Entry 3NVN (X-ray diffraction, 2.26 A resolution); this record covers chains A and B.

# Chain A
Molecule: EVM139
From: Ectromelia virus
Reference sequence: Q8JL80 (Q8JL80_9POXV); residues 16-400 here correspond to UniProt positions 15-399 (UniProt number = residue number - 1)
Amino-acid sequence (389 residues; each row starts with the number of its first residue):
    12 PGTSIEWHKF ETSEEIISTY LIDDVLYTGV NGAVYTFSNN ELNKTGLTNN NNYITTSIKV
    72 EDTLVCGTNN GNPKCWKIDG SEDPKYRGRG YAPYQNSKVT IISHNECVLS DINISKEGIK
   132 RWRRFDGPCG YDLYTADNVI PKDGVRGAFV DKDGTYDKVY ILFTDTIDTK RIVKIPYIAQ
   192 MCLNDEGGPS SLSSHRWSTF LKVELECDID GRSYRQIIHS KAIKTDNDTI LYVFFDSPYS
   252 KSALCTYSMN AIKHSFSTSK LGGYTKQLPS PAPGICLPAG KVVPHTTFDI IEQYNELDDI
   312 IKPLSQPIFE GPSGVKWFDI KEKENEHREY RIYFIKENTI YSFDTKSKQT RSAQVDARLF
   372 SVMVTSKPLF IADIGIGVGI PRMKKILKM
Disordered / not traced: 12-14, 398-400
Disulfide bonds: Cys-77/Cys-86, Cys-118/Cys-140, Cys-193/Cys-287, Cys-218/Cys-256
Construct notes: expression tag (12-15)
Ligand contacts: 2-acetamido-2-deoxy-alpha-D-glucopyranose (NDG): Thr-47, Glu-52, Asn-54, Ile-89
From the paper describing this entry:
  - post-translational modification sites: Asn-51

# Chain B
Molecule: Plexin-C1
From: Homo sapiens
Reference sequence: O60486 (PLXC1_HUMAN); numbering as in UniProt (aligned over 35-507)
Amino-acid sequence (476 residues; row label = number of the first residue in the row):
    35 ADEPVWRSEQ AIGAIAASQE DGVFVASGSC LDQLDYSLEH SLSRLYRDQA GNCTEPVSLA
    95 PPARPRPGSS FSKLLLPYRE GAAGLGGLLL TGWTFDRGAC EVRPLGNLSR NSLRNGTEVV
   155 SCHPQGSTAG VVYRAGRNNR WYLAVAATYV LPEPETASRC NPAASDHDTA IALKDTEGRS
   215 LATQELGRLK LCEGAGSLHF VDAFLWNGSI YFPYYPYNYT SGAATGWPSM ARIAQSTEVL
   275 FQGQASLDCG HGHPDGRRLL LSSSLVEALD VWAGVFSAAA GEGQERRSPT TTALCLFRMS
   335 EIQARAKRVS WDFKTAESHC KEGDQPERVQ PIASSTLIHS DLTSVYGTVV MNRTVLFLGT
   395 GDGQLLKVIL GENLTSNCPE VIYEIKEETP VFYKLVPDPV KNIYIYLTAG KEVRRIRVAN
   455 CNKHKSCSEC LTATDPHCGW CHSLQRCTFQ GDCVHSENLE NWLDISSGAK KCPGAP
Disordered / not traced: 35-36
Disulfide bonds: Cys-64/Cys-87, Cys-156/Cys-194, Cys-226/Cys-354, Cys-283/Cys-329, Cys-455/Cys-472, Cys-461/Cys-506, Cys-464/Cys-481, Cys-475/Cys-487
Modified positions: Asn-86, Asn-149, Asn-252, Asn-386 (glycosylation site)
Construct notes: expression tag (508-510)
Bound ions: Ca2+: Glu-301, Asp-304
Ligand contacts:
  - N-acetylglucosamine (NAG; 2-acetamido-2-deoxy-beta-D-glucopyranose), molecule 1: Asp-82, Gln-83, Asn-86, Thr-88, Pro-90
  - N-acetylglucosamine (NAG), molecule 2: Ser-146, Leu-147, Asn-149, Ser-214
  - N-acetylglucosamine (NAG), molecule 3: Trp-240, Asn-241, Ser-334, Gln-337
  - N-acetylglucosamine (NAG), molecule 4: Asn-252, Thr-254, Ser-255, Thr-259
  - 2-acetamido-2-deoxy-alpha-D-glucopyranose (NDG): Leu-76, Asn-141, Ser-143, Arg-144
Curated features (UniProtKB/Swiss-Prot):
  - glycosylation (N-linked (GlcNAc...) asparagine): Asn-86, Asn-141, Asn-149, Asn-241, Asn-252, Asn-386, Asn-407
From the paper describing this entry:
  - conformationally variable residues (side-chain flip): Arg-222
  - post-translational modification sites: Asn-86, Asn-141, Asn-149, Asn-241, Asn-252, Asn-386, Asn-407

# Chain A / chain B interface
Residue-residue contacts (42):
  Arg-100(A) with Leu-220(B); Glu-272(B), salt bridge
  Ile-125(A) with Leu-220(B), hydrophobic
  Glu-128(A) with Ala-350(B)
  Arg-132(A) with Glu-219(B), salt bridge
  Arg-134(A) with Glu-219(B), salt bridge
  Tyr-142(A) with Arg-213(B), hydrogen bond
  Asp-143(A) with Gln-218(B), hydrogen bond
  Tyr-145(A) with Glu-219(B); Arg-222(B), hydrogen bond
  Ala-147(A) with Ser-199(B)
  Asp-148(A) with Ser-199(B), hydrogen bond (backbone-side chain)
  Glu-197(A) with Arg-213(B)
  Gly-199(A) with Arg-213(B), hydrogen bond (backbone-side chain)
  Pro-200(A) with Thr-151(B)
  Ser-201(A) with Thr-151(B); Glu-152(B), hydrogen bond
  Ser-202(A) with Thr-151(B), hydrogen bond (backbone-backbone); Val-153(B); Lys-208(B), hydrogen bond; Ser-214(B); Leu-215(B), hydrogen bond (side chain-backbone); Ala-216(B); Thr-217(B), hydrogen bond (backbone-backbone)
  Leu-203(A) with Glu-152(B); Asp-200(B); Thr-203(B); Lys-208(B); Arg-222(B), hydrogen bond (backbone-side chain)
  Ser-205(A) with Ala-216(B); Thr-217(B)
  His-206(A) with Ala-216(B); Thr-217(B); Gln-218(B)
  Arg-207(A) with Ala-197(B); Asp-200(B), salt bridge
  Val-293(A) with Arg-213(B)
  His-296(A) with Arg-131(B), hydrogen bond; Thr-151(B), hydrogen bond
  Asp-300(A) with Arg-131(B), salt bridge
  Glu-303(A) with Ala-197(B)
  Gln-304(A) with Arg-193(B)
Interface residues without a listed pair, chain A (27 interface residues in all): Gly-198, Ser-204, Thr-297
Interface residues without a listed pair, chain B (23 interface residues in all): Pro-196, Ala-206
From the paper, about this interface:
  - residue pairs: Ile-125(A)/Leu-220(B) (hydrophobic contact), Arg-132(A)/Glu-219(B), Arg-134(A)/Glu-219(B), Tyr-145(A)/Arg-222(B) (hydrogen bond), Arg-207(A)/Asp-200(B) (salt bridge), Asp-300(A)/Arg-131(B) (salt bridge)

# In short
27 residues of chain A and 23 residues of chain B are in contact, with 13 hydrogen bonds and 5 salt bridges.
Among the polar pairs are Arg-100(A)/Glu-272(B), Arg-132(A)/Glu-219(B) and Arg-134(A)/Glu-219(B). The authors
report a hydrophobic contact between Ile-125(A) and Leu-220(B); contacts between Arg-132(A) and Glu-219(B) and
Arg-134(A) and Glu-219(B); a hydrogen bond between Tyr-145(A) and Arg-222(B). From the paper: modification
sites Asn-51(A) and Asn-86(B) among others; conformational variability at Arg-222(B).
Here chain A is EVM139 (Ectromelia virus) and chain B is Plexin-C1 (Homo sapiens). Entry 3NVN (Molecular
mechanism of guidance cue recognition) was determined by X-ray diffraction, deposited together with 3NVQ and
3NVX.
